Entry 3IT5 (X-ray diffraction, 2.00 A resolution); this record covers chain A.

Chain A:
Molecule: Protease lasA
From: Pseudomonas aeruginosa
Notes: EC 3.4.24.-
UniProtKB: P14789 (LASA_PSEAE); residues 1-182 here correspond to UniProt positions 237-418 (UniProt number = residue number + 236)
Amino-acid sequence (182 residues; row label = number of the first residue in the row):
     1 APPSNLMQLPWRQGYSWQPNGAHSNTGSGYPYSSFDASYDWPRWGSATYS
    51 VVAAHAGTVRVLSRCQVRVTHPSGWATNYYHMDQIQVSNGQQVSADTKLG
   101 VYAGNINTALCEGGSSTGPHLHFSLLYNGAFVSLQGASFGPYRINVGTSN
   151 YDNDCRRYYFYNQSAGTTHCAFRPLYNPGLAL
Disulfides: Cys65-Cys111, Cys155-Cys170
Ion coordination: Zn2+: His23, Asp36, His122
Swiss-Prot annotation at these positions:
  - active site (Proton donor/acceptor): His81, His120
  - binding site (Zn(2+)): His23, Asp36, His122

Overview:
His23, Asp36 and His122 coordinate Zn2+. From UniProt: active-site residues His81 and His120 and 3
Zn2+-binding residues.
Chain A is Protease lasA (Pseudomonas aeruginosa); the structure, Crystal Structure of the LasA Virulence
Factor from Pseudomonas aeruginosa, was determined by X-ray diffraction together with 3IT7 from the same
study.
